9KEV - chains D and H of the 14 polymer chains in the assembly; structure by electron microscopy, 3.31 A resolution.

Chain D:
Molecule: DNA-directed RNA polymerase subunit beta'
From: Mycobacterium tuberculosis H37Rv
Notes: EC 2.7.7.6
UniProtKB: P9WGY7 (RPOC_MYCTU); residue numbers follow UniProt; this construct covers 1-1316
Chain sequence (1316 residues; each row starts with the number of its first residue):
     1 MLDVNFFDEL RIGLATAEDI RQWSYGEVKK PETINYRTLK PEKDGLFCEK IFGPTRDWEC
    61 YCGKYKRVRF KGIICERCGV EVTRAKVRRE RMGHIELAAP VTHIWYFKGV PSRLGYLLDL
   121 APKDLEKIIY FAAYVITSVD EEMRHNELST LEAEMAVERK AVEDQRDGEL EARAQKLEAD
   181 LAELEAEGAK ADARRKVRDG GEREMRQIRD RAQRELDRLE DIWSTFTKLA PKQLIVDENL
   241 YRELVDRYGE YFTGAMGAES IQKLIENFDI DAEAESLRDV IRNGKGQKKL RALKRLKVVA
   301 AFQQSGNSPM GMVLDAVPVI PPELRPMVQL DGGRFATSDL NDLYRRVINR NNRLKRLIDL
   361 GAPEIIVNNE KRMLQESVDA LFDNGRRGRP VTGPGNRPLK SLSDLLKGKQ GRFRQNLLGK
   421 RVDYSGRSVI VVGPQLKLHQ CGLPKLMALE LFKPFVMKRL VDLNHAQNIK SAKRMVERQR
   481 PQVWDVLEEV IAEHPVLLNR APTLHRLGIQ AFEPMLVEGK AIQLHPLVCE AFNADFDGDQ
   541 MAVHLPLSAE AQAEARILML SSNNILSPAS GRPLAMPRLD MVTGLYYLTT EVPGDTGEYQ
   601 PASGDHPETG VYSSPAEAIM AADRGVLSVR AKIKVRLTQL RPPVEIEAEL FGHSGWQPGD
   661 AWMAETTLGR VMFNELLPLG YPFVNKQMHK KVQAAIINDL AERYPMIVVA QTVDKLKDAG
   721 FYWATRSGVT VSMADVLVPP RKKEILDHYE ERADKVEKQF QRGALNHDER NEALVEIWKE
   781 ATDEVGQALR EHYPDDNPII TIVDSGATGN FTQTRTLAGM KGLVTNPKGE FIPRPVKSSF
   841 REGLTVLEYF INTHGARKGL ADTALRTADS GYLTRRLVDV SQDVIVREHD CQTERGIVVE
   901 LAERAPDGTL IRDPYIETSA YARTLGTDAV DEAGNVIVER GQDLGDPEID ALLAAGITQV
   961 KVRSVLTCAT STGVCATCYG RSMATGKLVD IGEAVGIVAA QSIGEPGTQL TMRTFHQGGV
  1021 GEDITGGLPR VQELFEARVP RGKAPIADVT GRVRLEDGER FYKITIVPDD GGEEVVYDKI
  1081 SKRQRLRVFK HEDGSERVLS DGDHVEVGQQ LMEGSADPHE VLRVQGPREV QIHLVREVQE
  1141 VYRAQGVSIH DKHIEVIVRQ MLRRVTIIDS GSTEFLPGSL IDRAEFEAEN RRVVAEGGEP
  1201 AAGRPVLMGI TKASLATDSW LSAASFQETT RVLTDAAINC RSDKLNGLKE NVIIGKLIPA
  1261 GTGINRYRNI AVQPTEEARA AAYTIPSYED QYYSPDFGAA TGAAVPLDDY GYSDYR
Disordered / not traced: 1012-1024, 1091-1096, 1283-1316
Swiss-Prot annotation at these positions:
  - binding site (Zn(2+)): Cys60, Cys62, Cys75, Cys78, Cys891, Cys968, Cys975, Cys978
  - binding site (Mg(2+)): Asp535, Asp537, Asp539

Chain H:
Molecule: Non-template strand DNA of the promoter
Sequence (108 nucleotides; row label = number of the first residue in the row; numbers below 1 keep their minus sign (DA-7 is residue -7)):
    -7 ACCTCGAACA CTCGTCGCCC AGAGTTCACC TTGGAGCCAG GGACGGTTCA TTTGGGGTGC
    53 CGGAAACGGA CGCGTACAGG CCGTATAATG GGAGCTGTCA CGGATGCA
Disordered / not traced: -7 to 1

Interface between chain D and chain H:
Residue-residue contacts (11):
  Tyr36(D) with DG71(H), hydrogen bond to the phosphate
  Arg37(D) with DG71(H), salt bridge to the phosphate
  Val110(D) with DA96(H), sugar contact
  Tyr116(D) with DA96(H), sugar contact; DT97(H), phosphate contact
  Ala121(D) with DG98(H), phosphate contact
  Pro122(D) with DT97(H), phosphate contact; DG98(H), phosphate contact
  Lys123(D) with DG98(H), salt bridge to the phosphate
  Arg1038(D) with DC93(H), sugar contact; DG94(H), salt bridge to the phosphate
Interface residues without a listed pair, chain D (11 interface residues in all): Ser112, Lys294, Arg389
Interface residues without a listed pair, chain H (8 interface residues in all): DA70, DG86

Overview:
Chain D and chain H form an interface of 11 and 8 residues respectively; the contacts include 1 hydrogen bond
and 3 salt bridges. Polar pairs include Tyr36(D)-DG71(H), Arg37(D)-DG71(H) and Lys123(D)-DG98(H). From
UniProt: 8 Zn2+-binding residues and 3 Mg2+-binding residues on chain D.
Chain D is DNA-directed RNA polymerase subunit beta' (Mycobacterium tuberculosis H37Rv) and chain H is
Non-template strand DNA of the promoter; the structure, Cryo-EM structure of Mycobacterium tuberculosis
transcription activation complex with six PhoP molecules (composite map), was determined by electron
microscopy together with 9JI2, 9KET and 9KEU from the same study.
